4FLN - chains B and C of the 6 polymer chains in the assembly; structure by X-ray diffraction, 2.80 A resolution.

[Chain B (and C)]
Protein: Protease Do-like 2, chloroplastic
From: Arabidopsis thaliana
Notes: EC 3.4.21.-; chain C of this document is another copy of the same molecule, construct and numbering; everything in this record applies to it too
UniProt: O82261 (DEGP2_ARATH); residues 71-607 here = UniProt positions 71-607
Amino-acid sequence (539 residues; numbered 69 to 607; the number before each row is that of its first residue):
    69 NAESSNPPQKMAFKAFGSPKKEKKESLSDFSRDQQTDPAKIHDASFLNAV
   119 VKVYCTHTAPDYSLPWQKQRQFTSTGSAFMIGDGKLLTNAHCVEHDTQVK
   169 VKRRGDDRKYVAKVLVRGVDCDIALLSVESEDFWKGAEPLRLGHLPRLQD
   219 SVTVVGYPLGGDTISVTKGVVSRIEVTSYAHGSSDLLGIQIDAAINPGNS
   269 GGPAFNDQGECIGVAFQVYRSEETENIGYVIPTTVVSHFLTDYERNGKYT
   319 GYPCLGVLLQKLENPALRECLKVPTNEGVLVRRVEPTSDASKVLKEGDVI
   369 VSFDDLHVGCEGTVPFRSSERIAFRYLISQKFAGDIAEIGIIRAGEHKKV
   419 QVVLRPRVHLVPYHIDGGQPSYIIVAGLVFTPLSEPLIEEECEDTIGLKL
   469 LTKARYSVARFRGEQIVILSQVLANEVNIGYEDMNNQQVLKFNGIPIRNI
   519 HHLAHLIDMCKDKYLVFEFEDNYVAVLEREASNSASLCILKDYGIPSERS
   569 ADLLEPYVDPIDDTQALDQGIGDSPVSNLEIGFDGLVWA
Not modelled in the structure: 69-109, 288-291, 578-607 (chain C: 69-109, 288-292, 578-607)
Differences from the reference sequence: expression tag (69-70)
UniProt features mapped onto this chain:
  - active site (Charge relay system): H159, D190, S268
What the authors report for this chain:
  - catalytic residues: H159, D190, S268
  - self-association interface (contacts with another copy of this molecule); pairs are residue here / residue on that copy: Q139-A492 (hydrogen bond), Q139-Y561 (hydrogen bond), E331-K168 (salt bridge)

[Chain B / chain C interface]
Pairs across the interface (31):
  N116(B) - S387(C)
  R172(B) - L216(C)
  R172(B) - S387(C)
  R172(B) - E388(C)  salt bridge
  G173(B) - R389(C)
  D174(B) - R389(C)
  D175(B) - G377(C)
  D175(B) - C378(C)  hydrogen bond (side chain-backbone)
  D175(B) - E379(C)  hydrogen bond (side chain-backbone)
  D175(B) - T381(C)  hydrogen bond
  K177(B) - E331(C)  salt bridge
  T221(B) - Q217(C)
  P226(B) - R241(C)
  G228(B) - R241(C)  hydrogen bond (backbone-side chain)
  G229(B) - R241(C)
  G229(B) - E243(C)
  D230(B) - E243(C)  hydrogen bond (backbone-side chain)
  D230(B) - R389(C)
  D230(B) - A391(C)
  T231(B) - R241(C)  hydrogen bond (backbone-side chain)
  T231(B) - I242(C)
  T231(B) - E243(C)
  I232(B) - L216(C)
  I232(B) - S240(C)
  S233(B) - S240(C)
  S233(B) - R241(C)
  V234(B) - S240(C)  hydrogen bond (backbone-backbone)
  T235(B) - D260(C)
  K236(B) - V238(C)
  K236(B) - D260(C)  hydrogen bond (backbone-side chain)
  N294(B) - N294(C)  hydrogen bond
Also at the interface, not in a pair above, chain B (21 interface residues in all): L115, L227, A262
Also at the interface, not in a pair above, chain C (19 interface residues in all): V239

[Summary]
21 residues of chain B and 19 residues of chain C are in contact, with 9 hydrogen bonds and 2 salt bridges.
Polar pairs include R172(B)-E388(C), K177(B)-E331(C) and D175(B)-C378(C). UniProt lists 3 active-site residues
on chain B. From the paper: catalytic residues H159(B), D190(B) and S268(B); a self-association interface
involving Q139(B), E331(B) and A492(B) among others.
Chain B and chain C are both Protease Do-like 2, chloroplastic (Arabidopsis thaliana); the structure, Crystal
structure of plant protease Deg2, was determined by X-ray diffraction.
